Entry 1RLO (X-ray diffraction, 2.00 A resolution); this record covers chain A.

[Chain A]
Protein: Phosphatase
From: Escherichia coli
Notes: EC 3.1.3.-
UniProt: P75792 (YBIV_ECOLI); residues 1-271 here = UniProt positions 1-271
Amino-acid sequence (271 residues; each row starts with the number of its first residue):
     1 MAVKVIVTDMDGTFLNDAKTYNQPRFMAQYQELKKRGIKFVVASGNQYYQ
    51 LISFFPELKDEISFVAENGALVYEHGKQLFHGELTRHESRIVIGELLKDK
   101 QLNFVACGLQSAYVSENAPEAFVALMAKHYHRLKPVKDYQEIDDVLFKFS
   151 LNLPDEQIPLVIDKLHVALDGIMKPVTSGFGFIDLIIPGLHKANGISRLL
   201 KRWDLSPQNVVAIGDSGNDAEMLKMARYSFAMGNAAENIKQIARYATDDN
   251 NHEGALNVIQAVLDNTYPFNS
Disordered / not traced: 1-2, 271
Differences from the reference sequence: engineered mutation Ala2 (Ser in P75792), Tyr267 (Ser in P75792); modified residue (9)
Modified positions: Asp9 (aspartate beryllium trifluoride; BFD)
Metal / ion sites: Mg2+: Asp9, Asp11, Asp215

[Overview]
Asp9, Asp11 and Asp215 coordinate Mg2+.
Chain A is Phosphatase (Escherichia coli); the structure, Phospho-aspartyl Intermediate Analogue of ybiV from
E. coli K12, was determined by X-ray diffraction (same publication as 1RLM and 1RLT).
